6B0I - chains A and B of the 3 polymer chains in the assembly; structure by electron microscopy, 3.78 A resolution.

[Chain A]
Molecule: Tubulin alpha-1B chain
Organism: Sus scrofa
UniProt: Q2XVP4 (TBA1B_PIG); residues 1-451 here = UniProt positions 1-451
Chain sequence (451 residues; each row starts with the number of its first residue):
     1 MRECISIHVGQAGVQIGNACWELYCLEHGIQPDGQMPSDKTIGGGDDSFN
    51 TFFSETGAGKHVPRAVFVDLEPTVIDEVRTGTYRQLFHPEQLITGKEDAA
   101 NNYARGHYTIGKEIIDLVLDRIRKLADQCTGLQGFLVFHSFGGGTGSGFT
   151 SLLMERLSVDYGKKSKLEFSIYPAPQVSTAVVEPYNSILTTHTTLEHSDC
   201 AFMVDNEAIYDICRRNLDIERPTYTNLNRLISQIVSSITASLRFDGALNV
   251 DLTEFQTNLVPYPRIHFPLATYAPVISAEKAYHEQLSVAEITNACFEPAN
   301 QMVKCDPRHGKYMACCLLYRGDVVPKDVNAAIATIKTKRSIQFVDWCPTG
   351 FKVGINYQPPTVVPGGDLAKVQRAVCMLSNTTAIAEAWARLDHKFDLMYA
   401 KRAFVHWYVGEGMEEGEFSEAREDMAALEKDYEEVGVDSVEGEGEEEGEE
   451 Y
Not modelled in the structure: 442-451
UniProt features mapped onto this chain:
  - motif: Met-1 to Cys-4 (MREC motif)
  - active site: Glu-254
  - binding site (GTP): Gly-10, Gln-11, Ala-12, Gln-15, Glu-71, Ala-99, Ser-140, Gly-143, Gly-144, Thr-145, Gly-146, Thr-179, Glu-183, Asn-206, Tyr-224, Asn-228, Leu-252
  - binding site (Mg(2+)): Glu-71
  - site: Tyr-451 (Involved in polymerization)
  - modified residue: Lys-40 (N6,N6,N6-trimethyllysine), Ser-48 (Phosphoserine), Ser-232 (Phosphoserine), Tyr-282 (3'-nitrotyrosine), Arg-339 (Omega-N-methylarginine), Ser-439 (Phosphoserine), Glu-443 (5-glutamyl polyglutamate), Glu-445 (5-glutamyl polyglutamate), Tyr-451 (3'-nitrotyrosine)
  - cross-link (Glycyl lysine isopeptide (Lys-Gly)): Lys-326 (interchain with G-Cter in ubiquitin), Lys-370 (interchain with G-Cter in ubiquitin)
Residues lining bound ligands: GTP (guanosine-5'-triphosphate): Gly-10, Gln-11, Ala-12, Gln-15, Asp-98, Ala-99, Ala-100, Asn-101, Ser-140, Phe-141, Gly-143, Gly-144, Thr-145, Gly-146, Ile-171, Thr-179, Glu-183, Asn-206, Tyr-224, Leu-227, Asn-228

[Chain B]
Molecule: Tubulin beta chain
Organism: Sus scrofa
UniProt: F2Z5B2 (F2Z5B2_PIG); numbering as in UniProt (aligned over 1-445)
Chain sequence (445 residues; row label = number of the first residue in the row):
     1 MREIVHIQAGQCGNQIGAKFWEVISDEHGIDPTGSYHGDSDLQLERINVY
    51 YNEATGNKYVPRAILVDLEPGTMDSVRSGPFGQIFRPDNFVFGQSGAGNN
   101 WAKGHYTEGAELVDSVLDVVRKESESCDCLQGFQLTHSLGGGTGSGMGTL
   151 LISKIREEYPDRIMNTFSVMPSPKVSDTVVEPYNATLSVHQLVENTDETY
   201 CIDNEALYDICFRTLKLTTPTYGDLNHLVSATMSGVTTCLRFPGQLNADL
   251 RKLAVNMVPFPRLHFFMPGFAPLTSRGSQQYRALTVPELTQQMFDSKNMM
   301 AACDPRHGRYLTVAAIFRGRMSMKEVDEQMLNVQNKNSSYFVEWIPNNVK
   351 TAVCDIPPRGLKMSATFIGNSTAIQELFKRISEQFTAMFRRKAFLHWYTG
   401 EGMDEMEFTEAESNMNDLVSEYQQYQDATADEQGEFEEEEGEDEA
Not modelled in the structure: 430-445
Residues lining bound ligands:
  - GDP (guanosine-5'-diphosphate): Gly-10, Gln-11, Cys-12, Gln-15, Asn-99, Ser-138, Gly-141, Gly-142, Thr-143, Gly-144, Asp-177, Thr-178, Glu-181, Asn-204, Tyr-222, Leu-225, Asn-226
  - GTP (guanosine-5'-triphosphate): Gln-245, Leu-246, Lys-252
  - taxol (TA1): Glu-22, Val-23, Asp-26, Glu-27, Leu-215, Asp-224, His-227, Leu-228, Ala-231, Ser-234, Pro-272, Leu-273, Thr-274, Arg-276, Gly-277, Arg-318, Pro-358, Arg-359, Gly-360, Leu-361

[Chain A / chain B interface]
Contacting residue pairs (60; chain A residue first):
  Gln-11(A) / Gln-245(B)  hydrogen bond (side chain-backbone)
  Gln-11(A) / Leu-246(B)
  Gln-11(A) / Asn-247(B)  hydrogen bond
  Glu-71(A) / Arg-2(B)  salt bridge
  Pro-72(A) / Arg-46(B)
  Thr-73(A) / Arg-2(B)
  Thr-73(A) / Arg-46(B)
  Asp-76(A) / Arg-46(B)  salt bridge
  Glu-77(A) / Pro-243(B)
  Glu-77(A) / Gly-244(B)
  Lys-96(A) / Arg-2(B)
  Lys-96(A) / Cys-129(B)  hydrogen bond (backbone-side chain)
  Glu-97(A) / Gln-131(B)  hydrogen bond
  Glu-97(A) / Arg-251(B)  salt bridge
  Asp-98(A) / Arg-2(B)
  Asp-98(A) / Lys-252(B)
  Ala-100(A) / Arg-251(B)
  Ala-100(A) / Lys-252(B)
  Ala-100(A) / Val-255(B)
  Asn-101(A) / Lys-252(B)
  Asn-101(A) / Asn-256(B)
  Gln-176(A) / Leu-331(B)
  Val-177(A) / Asp-327(B)
  Val-177(A) / Leu-331(B)  hydrophobic
  Ser-178(A) / Asn-347(B)  hydrogen bond (backbone-side chain)
  Ser-178(A) / Val-349(B)
  Thr-179(A) / Asp-327(B)
  Thr-179(A) / Lys-350(B)
  Thr-179(A) / Thr-351(B)
  Ala-180(A) / Lys-350(B)
  Val-181(A) / Asn-256(B)
  Val-181(A) / Ile-345(B)  hydrophobic
  Val-181(A) / Asn-347(B)
  Val-182(A) / Asn-256(B)
  Tyr-210(A) / Met-323(B)
  Tyr-210(A) / Asp-327(B)  hydrogen bond
  Arg-214(A) / Lys-324(B)
  Arg-221(A) / Ser-322(B)
  Arg-221(A) / Glu-325(B)  salt bridge
  Pro-222(A) / Met-323(B)
  Pro-222(A) / Lys-324(B)
  Thr-223(A) / Gln-245(B)  hydrogen bond
  Tyr-224(A) / Gln-245(B)
  Tyr-224(A) / Met-323(B)  hydrophobic
  Lys-394(A) / Pro-346(B)
  Met-398(A) / Pro-346(B)
  Lys-401(A) / Val-342(B)
  Lys-401(A) / Trp-344(B)  hydrogen bond (side chain-backbone)
  Arg-402(A) / Phe-260(B)
  Ala-403(A) / Phe-260(B)  hydrophobic
  Phe-404(A) / Val-255(B)
  Phe-404(A) / Asn-256(B)
  Phe-404(A) / Val-258(B)
  Phe-404(A) / Pro-259(B)  hydrogen bond (backbone-backbone)
  His-406(A) / Pro-259(B)
  His-406(A) / Phe-260(B)
  His-406(A) / Pro-261(B)
  Trp-407(A) / Ala-254(B)
  Trp-407(A) / Val-255(B)
  Trp-407(A) / Val-258(B)
Interface residues without a listed pair, chain A (38 interface residues in all): Val-74, Arg-105, Pro-184, Glu-207, Glu-220, Leu-397
Interface residues without a listed pair, chain B (42 interface residues in all): Arg-162, Cys-239, Leu-240, Phe-242, Asp-249, Thr-312, Met-321, Glu-328, Glu-343, Asn-348

[Summary]
38 residues of chain A face 42 of chain B across their interface; the contacts include 9 hydrogen bonds and 4
salt bridges. Polar pairs include Glu-71(A)/Arg-2(B), Asp-76(A)/Arg-46(B) and Glu-97(A)/Arg-251(B). GTP and
GDP are bound between chain A and chain B. Chain B binds taxol.
Here chain A is Tubulin alpha-1B chain and chain B is Tubulin beta chain, both from Sus scrofa. Entry 6B0I
(Apo KLP10A in complex with a microtubule) was determined by electron microscopy together with 6B0C and 6B0L
from the same study.
